6S66 - chain A; structure by X-ray diffraction, 2.20 A resolution.

== Chain A ==
Protein: Transcriptional enhancer factor TEF-4
Organism: Homo sapiens
UniProtKB: Q15562 (TEAD2_HUMAN); residues 217-447 here = UniProt positions 217-447
Sequence (240 residues; each row starts with the number of its first residue):
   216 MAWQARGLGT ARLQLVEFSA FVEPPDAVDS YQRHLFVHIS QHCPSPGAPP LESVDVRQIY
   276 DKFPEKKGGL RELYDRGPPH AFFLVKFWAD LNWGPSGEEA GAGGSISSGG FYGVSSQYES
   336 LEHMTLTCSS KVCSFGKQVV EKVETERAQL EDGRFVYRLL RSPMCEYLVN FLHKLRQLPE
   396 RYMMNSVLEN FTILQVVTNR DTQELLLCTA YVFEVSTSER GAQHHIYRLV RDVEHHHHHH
Unresolved in the structure: 216-221, 240-247, 257-265, 309-324, 447-455
Sequence notes: initiating methionine (216); expression tag (448-455)
Covalently attached groups: myristic acid (MYR) linked to Lys-357
From the paper describing this entry:
  - binding site for the ligand KWW: Ser-349, Tyr-382
  - conformationally variable residues (side-chain flip): Tyr-382

== Overview ==
Covalently linked myristic acid: at Lys-357. The paper reports a binding site for the ligand KWW at Ser-349
and Tyr-382; conformational variability at Tyr-382.
Chain A is Transcriptional enhancer factor TEF-4 (Homo sapiens); the structure, Crystal structure of hTEAD2 in
complex with a trisubstituted pyrazole inhibitor, was determined by X-ray diffraction (same publication as
6S60, 6S64, 6S69 and 6S6J).
